Entry 6WLH (solution NMR); this record covers chains A and B.

# Chain A
Name: Wilms tumor protein
Organism: Homo sapiens
Reference sequence: P19544 (WT1_HUMAN), isoform P19544-2; residues 1-118 here correspond to UniProt positions 301-418 (UniProt number = residue number + 300)
Sequence (118 residues; each row starts with the number of its first residue):
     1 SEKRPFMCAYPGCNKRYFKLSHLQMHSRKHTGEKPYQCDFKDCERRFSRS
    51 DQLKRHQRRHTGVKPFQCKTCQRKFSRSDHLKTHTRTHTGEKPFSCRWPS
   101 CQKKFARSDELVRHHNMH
Ion coordination: Zn2+ site 1: Cys-8, Cys-13, His-26, His-30; Zn2+ site 2: Cys-38, Cys-43, His-56, His-60; Zn2+ site 3: Cys-68, Cys-71, His-84, His-88; Zn2+ site 4: Cys-96, Cys-101, His-114, His-118

# Chain B
Molecule: 29-nt RNA strand
Sequence (29 nucleotides; each row starts with the number of its first residue):
   123 GGGCCACCAACGACAUUGAUAUGGUGCCC

# Chain A / chain B interface
Pairs across the interface (65):
  Lys-15(A) / U147(B)  phosphate contact
  Lys-15(A) / G148(B)  phosphate contact
  Arg-16(A) / G148(B)  phosphate contact
  Arg-16(A) / C149(B)  phosphate contact
  Phe-18(A) / C149(B)  phosphate contact
  Phe-18(A) / C150(B)  phosphate contact
  Lys-19(A) / C150(B)  phosphate contact
  Lys-19(A) / C151(B)  phosphate contact
  Ser-21(A) / G123(B)  base contact
  His-22(A) / G123(B)  base contact
  His-22(A) / G124(B)  base contact
  His-22(A) / C150(B)  base contact
  His-22(A) / C151(B)  base contact
  Met-25(A) / G123(B)  base contact
  Met-25(A) / G124(B)  phosphate contact
  Arg-28(A) / G123(B)  phosphate contact
  Pro-35(A) / G123(B)  phosphate contact
  Pro-35(A) / G124(B)  phosphate contact
  Tyr-36(A) / G124(B)  phosphate contact
  Arg-49(A) / G146(B)  phosphate contact
  Arg-49(A) / U147(B)  phosphate contact
  Arg-49(A) / G148(B)  base contact
  Ser-50(A) / G125(B)  base contact
  Ser-50(A) / C126(B)  base contact
  Asp-51(A) / C126(B)  base contact
  Asp-51(A) / C127(B)  base contact
  Gln-52(A) / G145(B)  phosphate contact
  Gln-52(A) / G146(B)  phosphate contact
  Leu-53(A) / G124(B)  phosphate contact
  Lys-54(A) / G125(B)  phosphate contact
  Lys-54(A) / C126(B)  phosphate contact
  Arg-55(A) / U144(B)  phosphate contact
  Arg-55(A) / G145(B)  phosphate contact
  Lys-64(A) / U142(B)  phosphate contact
  Lys-64(A) / A143(B)  phosphate contact
  Gln-72(A) / A141(B)  base contact
  Arg-73(A) / U138(B)  phosphate contact
  Arg-73(A) / U139(B)  phosphate contact
  Arg-73(A) / G140(B)  phosphate contact
  Arg-73(A) / A141(B)  phosphate contact
  Lys-74(A) / A141(B)  sugar contact
  Lys-74(A) / U142(B)  phosphate contact
  Phe-75(A) / G140(B)  base contact
  Ser-76(A) / A143(B)  phosphate contact
  Arg-77(A) / U144(B)  phosphate contact
  Arg-77(A) / G145(B)  phosphate contact
  Ser-78(A) / A128(B)  phosphate contact
  Asp-79(A) / C130(B)  base contact
  Asp-79(A) / A131(B)  base contact
  His-80(A) / G140(B)  base contact
  His-80(A) / A143(B)  base contact
  His-80(A) / U144(B)  base contact
  Lys-82(A) / A128(B)  phosphate contact
  Lys-82(A) / C129(B)  phosphate contact
  Thr-83(A) / G140(B)  base contact
  His-84(A) / G140(B)  phosphate contact
  Thr-87(A) / G140(B)  base contact
  Arg-107(A) / A135(B)  base contact
  Arg-107(A) / G140(B)  base contact
  Arg-107(A) / U142(B)  base contact
  Ser-108(A) / C133(B)  base contact
  Asp-109(A) / G134(B)  base contact
  Asp-109(A) / C136(B)  base contact
  Val-112(A) / G134(B)  base contact
  Arg-113(A) / U139(B)  base contact
Other interface residues (no listed pair), chain A (40 interface residues in all): Lys-34, Ser-48, Gln-67, Leu-81

# Overview
40 residues of chain A face 27 of chain B across their interface. The Zn2+ site 1 is built by Cys-8(A),
Cys-13(A), His-26(A) and His-30(A). Cys-38(A), Cys-43(A), His-56(A) and His-60(A) form the Zn2+ site 2.
Chain A is Wilms tumor protein (Homo sapiens) and chain B is a 29-nt RNA strand; the structure, RNA complex of
WT1 zinc finger transcription factor, was determined by solution NMR.
